Entry 7RZU (electron microscopy, 2.30 A resolution); this record covers chains A and D of the 6 polymer chains in the assembly.

Chain A:
Name: SARS-CoV-2 HR1 A942S linked to a scaffold, Spike protein S2'
Organism: Nostoc punctiforme (strain ATCC 29133 / PCC 73102)
UniProtKB: chimeric construct of B2J981, P0DTC2: residues 742-915 from B2J981 (B2J981_NOSP7) positions 5-178 (UniProt number = residue number - 737); residues 917-988 from P0DTC2 (SPIKE_SARS2) positions 917-988 (same numbers)
Chain sequence (257 residues; each row starts with the number of its first residue):
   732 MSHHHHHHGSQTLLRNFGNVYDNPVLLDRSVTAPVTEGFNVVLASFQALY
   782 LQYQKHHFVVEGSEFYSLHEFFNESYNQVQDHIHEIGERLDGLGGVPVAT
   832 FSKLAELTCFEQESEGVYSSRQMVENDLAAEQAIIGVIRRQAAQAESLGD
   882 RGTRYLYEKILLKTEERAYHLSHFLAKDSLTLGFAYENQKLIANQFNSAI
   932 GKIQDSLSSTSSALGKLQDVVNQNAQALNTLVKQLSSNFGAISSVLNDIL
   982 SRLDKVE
Not modelled in the structure: 732-917
Construct notes: initiating methionine (732); expression tag (733-741); linker (916); engineered mutation Ser-942 (Ala in P0DTC2)

Chain D:
Name: Spike protein S2'
Organism: Severe acute respiratory syndrome coronavirus 2
UniProtKB: P0DTC2 (SPIKE_SARS2); numbering as in UniProt (aligned over 1162-1201)
Chain sequence (41 residues; each row starts with the number of its first residue):
  1161 GPDVDLGDISGINASVVNIQKEIDRLNEVAKNLNESLIDLQ
Not modelled in the structure: 1161-1163, 1201
Construct notes: expression tag (1161)
UniProt features mapped onto this chain:
  - glycosylation (N-linked (GlcNAc...) asparagine): Asn-1173 (complex), Asn-1194 (complex)

Interface between chain A and chain D:
Residue-residue contacts (45; chain A residue first):
  Gln-920(A) / Leu-1200(D)
  Lys-921(A) / Leu-1200(D)
  Ala-924(A) / Ile-1198(D)  hydrophobic
  Ala-924(A) / Leu-1200(D)  hydrophobic
  Phe-927(A) / Ser-1196(D)
  Phe-927(A) / Ile-1198(D)  hydrophobic
  Asn-928(A) / Leu-1197(D)
  Asn-928(A) / Ile-1198(D)  hydrogen bond (side chain-backbone)
  Ile-931(A) / Leu-1193(D)
  Ile-931(A) / Leu-1197(D)  hydrophobic
  Ile-934(A) / Leu-1193(D)  hydrophobic
  Gln-935(A) / Ala-1190(D)  hydrogen bond (side chain-backbone)
  Gln-935(A) / Leu-1193(D)
  Gln-935(A) / Asn-1194(D)  hydrogen bond
  Leu-938(A) / Leu-1186(D)  hydrophobic
  Leu-938(A) / Val-1189(D)  hydrophobic
  Leu-938(A) / Ala-1190(D)  hydrophobic
  Thr-941(A) / Leu-1186(D)
  Ser-942(A) / Ile-1183(D)
  Ser-942(A) / Asn-1187(D)  hydrogen bond
  Leu-945(A) / Ile-1179(D)
  Leu-945(A) / Ile-1183(D)
  Leu-945(A) / Leu-1186(D)  hydrophobic
  Gly-946(A) / Ile-1183(D)
  Gln-949(A) / Val-1177(D)
  Gln-949(A) / Asn-1178(D)
  Gln-949(A) / Ile-1179(D)
  Gln-949(A) / Gln-1180(D)
  Gln-949(A) / Ile-1183(D)
  Asn-953(A) / Val-1176(D)
  Asn-953(A) / Val-1177(D)  hydrogen bond (side chain-backbone)
  Ala-956(A) / Ser-1175(D)
  Ala-956(A) / Val-1176(D)  hydrophobic
  Gln-957(A) / Val-1176(D)
  Asn-960(A) / Asn-1173(D)
  Asn-960(A) / Ala-1174(D)  hydrogen bond (side chain-backbone)
  Val-963(A) / Ile-1169(D)
  Val-963(A) / Ile-1172(D)
  Leu-966(A) / Ile-1169(D)  hydrophobic
  Ser-967(A) / Ile-1169(D)
  Ser-967(A) / Ser-1170(D)
  Phe-970(A) / Leu-1166(D)
  Ser-974(A) / Leu-1166(D)
  Asn-978(A) / Val-1164(D)
  Leu-981(A) / Val-1164(D)  hydrophobic
Other interface residues (no listed pair), chain A (29 interface residues in all): Ser-939, Val-952, Leu-959, Ile-973
Other interface residues (no listed pair), chain D (25 interface residues in all): Lys-1191
From the paper, about this interface:
  - pairs named by the authors: Ser-942(A)/Asn-1187(D) (hydrogen bond)

In short:
Chain A and chain D form an interface of 29 and 25 residues respectively, with 6 hydrogen bonds. Polar pairs
include Asn-928(A)/Ile-1198(D), Gln-935(A)/Ala-1190(D) and Gln-935(A)/Asn-1194(D). The authors report a
hydrogen bond between Ser-942(A) and Asn-1187(D).
Here chain A is SARS-CoV-2 HR1 A942S linked to a scaffold, Spike protein S2' (Nostoc punctiforme (strain ATCC
29133 / PCC 73102)) and chain D is Spike protein S2' (Severe acute respiratory syndrome coronavirus 2). Entry
7RZU (Cryo-EM structure of the SARS-CoV-2 HR1HR2 fusion core complex with A942S mutation) was determined by
electron microscopy together with 7RZQ, 7RZR, 7RZS, 7RZT and 7RZV from the same study.
